Entry 2H3W (X-ray diffraction, 2.10 A resolution); this record covers chain A.

[Chain A]
Name: carnitine acetyltransferase
Source organism: Mus musculus
UniProt: Q3V1Y3 (Q3V1Y3_MOUSE); residue numbers follow UniProt; this construct covers 30-625
Sequence (599 residues; each row starts with the number of its first residue):
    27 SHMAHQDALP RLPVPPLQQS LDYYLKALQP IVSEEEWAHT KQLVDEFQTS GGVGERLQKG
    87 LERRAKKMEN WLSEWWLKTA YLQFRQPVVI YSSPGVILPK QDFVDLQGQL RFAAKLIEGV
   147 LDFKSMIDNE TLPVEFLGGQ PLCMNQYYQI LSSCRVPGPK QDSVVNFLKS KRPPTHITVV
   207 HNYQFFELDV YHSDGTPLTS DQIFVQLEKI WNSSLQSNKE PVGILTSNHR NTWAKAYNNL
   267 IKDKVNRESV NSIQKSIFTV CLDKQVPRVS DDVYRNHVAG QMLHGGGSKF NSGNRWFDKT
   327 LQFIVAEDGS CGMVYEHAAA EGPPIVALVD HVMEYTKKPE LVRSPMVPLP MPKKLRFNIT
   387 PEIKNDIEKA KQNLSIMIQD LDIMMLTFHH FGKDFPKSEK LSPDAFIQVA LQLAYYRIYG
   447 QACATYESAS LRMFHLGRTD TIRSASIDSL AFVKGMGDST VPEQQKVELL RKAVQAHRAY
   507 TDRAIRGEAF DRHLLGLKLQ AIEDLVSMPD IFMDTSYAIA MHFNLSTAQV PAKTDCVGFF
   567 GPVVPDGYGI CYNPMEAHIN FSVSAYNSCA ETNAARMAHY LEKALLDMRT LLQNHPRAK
Sequence notes: cloning artifact (27-29); engineered mutation Ala554 (Ser in Q3V1Y3), Gly564 (Met in Q3V1Y3)
Residues lining bound ligands:
  - coenzyme A (COA): Leu163, Tyr341, His343, Glu347, Gly348, Pro349, Lys419, Lys423, Lys426, Leu427, Ser428, Pro429, Asp430, Glu453, Ser454, Ala455, Ser456, Thr465, Ile468, Arg504, Thr507, Ile511, Ala554, Gln555
  - hexanoylcarnitine (HC5; (R)-3-carboxy-2-(hexanoyloxy)-N,N,N-trimethylpropan-1-aminium): Trp102, Tyr107, Pro120, Gly121, Val122, Tyr341, His343, Glu347, Gly348, Tyr452, Ser454, Thr465, Arg518, Ser552, Thr553, Ala554, Val556, Gly564, Phe566, Val569, Cys577
What the authors report for this chain:
  - binding site for hexanoylcarnitine: Pro120, Val122, Val556
  - conformationally variable residues (side-chain flip): Glu347
  - contacts within the chain: Glu347-Arg464
  - mutagenesis - H343A, H343E: abolished catalytic activity on hexanoyl-CoA

[Overview]
Ligands of chain A: coenzyme A and hexanoylcarnitine. The paper reports a binding site for hexanoylcarnitine
at Pro120, Val122 and Val556; H343A and H343E abolish catalytic activity on hexanoyl-CoA.
Chain A is carnitine acetyltransferase (Mus musculus); the structure, Crystal structure of the S554A/M564G
mutant of murine carnitine acetyltransferase in complex with hexanoylcarnitine and CoA, was determined by
X-ray diffraction, deposited together with 2H3P and 2H3U.
